6S1K - chains N and P of the 16 polymer chains in the assembly; structure by electron microscopy, 8.38 A resolution (very low resolution: no residue pairs are listed; an interface is given only as per-side residue counts).

Chain N (and P):
Molecule: Methyl-accepting chemotaxis protein I
Source organism: Escherichia coli str. K-12 substr. MG1655star
Notes: chain P of this document is another copy of the same molecule, construct and numbering; everything in this record applies to it too
UniProtKB: P02942 (MCP1_ECOLI); numbering as in UniProt (aligned over 1-551)
Chain sequence (551 residues; numbered 1 to 551; the number before each row is that of its first residue):
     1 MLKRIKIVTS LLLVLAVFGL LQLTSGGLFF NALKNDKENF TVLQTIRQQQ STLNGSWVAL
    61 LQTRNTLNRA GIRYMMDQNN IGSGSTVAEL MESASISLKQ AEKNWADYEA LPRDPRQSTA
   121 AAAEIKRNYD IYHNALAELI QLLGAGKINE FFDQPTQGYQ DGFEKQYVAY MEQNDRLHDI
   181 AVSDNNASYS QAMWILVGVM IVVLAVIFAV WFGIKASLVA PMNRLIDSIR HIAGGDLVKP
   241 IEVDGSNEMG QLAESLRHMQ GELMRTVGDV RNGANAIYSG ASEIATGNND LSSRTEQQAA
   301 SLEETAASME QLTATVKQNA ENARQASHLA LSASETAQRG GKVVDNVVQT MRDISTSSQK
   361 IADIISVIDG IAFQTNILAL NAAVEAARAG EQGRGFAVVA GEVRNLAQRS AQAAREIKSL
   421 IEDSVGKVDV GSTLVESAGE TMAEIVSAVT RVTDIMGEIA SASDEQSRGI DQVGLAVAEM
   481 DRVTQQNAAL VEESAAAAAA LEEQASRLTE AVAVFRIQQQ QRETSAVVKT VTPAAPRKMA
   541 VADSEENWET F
Disordered / not traced: 1-339, 442-551
Curated features (UniProtKB/Swiss-Prot):
  - region: R64 to R73 (The 3 Arg may form a positively charged pocket, which binds the alpha-carboxyl group of the attractant AA)
  - modified residue: Q297 (Glutamate methyl ester (Gln)), E304 (Glutamate methyl ester (Glu)), Q311 (Glutamate methyl ester (Gln)), E493 (Glutamate methyl ester (Glu)), E502 (Glutamate methyl ester (Glu))

Interface between chain N and chain P:
At this resolution (8 A) residue pairs are not listed: 9 residues of chain N and 7 of chain P lie at the interface.

Summary:
The interface between chain N and chain P involves 9 residues on one side and 7 on the other.
Chain N and chain P are both Methyl-accepting chemotaxis protein I (Escherichia coli str. K-12 substr.
MG1655star); the structure, E. coli Core Signaling Unit, carrying QQQQ receptor mutation, was determined by
electron microscopy.
